PDB entry 8CMD | X-ray diffraction, 2.54 A resolution | chains A and B of the 3 polymer chains in the assembly

Chain A:
Molecule: HLA class II histocompatibility antigen, DR alpha chain
Source organism: Homo sapiens
Reference sequence: P01903 (DRA_HUMAN); residues 1-182 here correspond to UniProt positions 26-207 (UniProt number = residue number + 25)
Sequence (183 residues; numbered 0 to 182; the number before each row is that of its first residue; numbering starts at 0):
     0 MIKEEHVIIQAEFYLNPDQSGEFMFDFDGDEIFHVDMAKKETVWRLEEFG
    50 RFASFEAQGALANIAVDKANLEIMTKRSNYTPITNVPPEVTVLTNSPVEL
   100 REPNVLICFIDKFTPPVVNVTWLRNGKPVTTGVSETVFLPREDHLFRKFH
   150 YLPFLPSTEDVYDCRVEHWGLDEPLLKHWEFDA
Differences from the reference sequence: initiating methionine (0)
Cystine bridges: Cys107-Cys163
Swiss-Prot annotation at these positions:
  - region: Glu179 to Ala182 (Connecting peptide)
  - site: Gln9 (Self- and pathogen-derived peptide antigen), Gly49 (Self-peptide antigen), Phe51 (Self- and pathogen-derived peptide antigen), Ala52 (Self-peptide antigen), Ser53 (Self- and pathogen-derived peptide antigen), Glu55 (Pathogen-derived peptide antigen), Asn62 (Self- and pathogen-derived peptide antigen), Asn69 (Pathogen-derived peptide antigen), Arg76 (Self- and pathogen-derived peptide antigen)
  - glycosylation (N-linked (GlcNAc...) asparagine): Asn78, Asn118

Chain B:
Molecule: Human leukocyte antigen DR beta chain allotype DR1 (DRB1*0101)
Source organism: Homo sapiens
Sequence (194 residues; numbered -3 to 190; the number before each row is that of its first residue; numbers below 1 keep their minus sign (Met-3 is residue -3)):
    -3 MGSMGDTRPRFLWQLKFECHFFNGTERVRLLERCIYNQEESVRFDSDVGE
    47 YRAVTELGRPDAEYWNSQKDLLEQRRAAVDTYCRHNYGVGESFTVQRRVE
    97 PKVTVYPSKTQPLQHHNLLVCSVSGFYPGSIEVRWFRNGQEEKAGVVSTG
   147 LIQNGDWTFQTLVMLETVPRSGEVYTCQVEHPSVTSPLTVEWRA
Not modelled in the structure: -3 to 0
Cystine bridges: Cys15-Cys79, Cys117-Cys173
From the paper describing this entry:
  - binding site for Spike protein S2': Asn82

Interface between chain A and chain B:
Residue-residue contacts - 120 pairs, chain A then chain B:
  Glu3(A) with Phe17(B); Phe18(B); Asn19(B), hydrogen bond (backbone-backbone)
  Glu4(A) with His16(B), salt bridge; Phe17(B); Phe18(B)
  His5(A) with Cys15(B); His16(B); Phe17(B), hydrogen bond (backbone-backbone); Val91(B)
  Val6(A) with Cys15(B); His16(B)
  Ile7(A) with Phe13(B); Glu14(B); Cys15(B), hydrogen bond (backbone-backbone); Phe17(B), hydrophobic
  Ile8(A) with Phe13(B); Glu14(B)
  Gln9(A) with Leu11(B); Lys12(B); Phe13(B), hydrogen bond (backbone-backbone); Tyr78(B), hydrogen bond
  Ala10(A) with Leu11(B)
  Glu11(A) with Gln10(B); Leu11(B), hydrogen bond (backbone-backbone)
  Phe12(A) with Leu8(B), hydrophobic; Trp9(B); Gln10(B)
  Tyr13(A) with Phe7(B); Leu8(B); Trp9(B), hydrogen bond (backbone-backbone)
  Leu14(A) with Arg6(B); Phe7(B); Leu8(B), hydrophobic
  Asn15(A) with Arg6(B); Phe7(B), hydrogen bond (backbone-backbone)
  Pro16(A) with Arg4(B); Pro5(B); Arg6(B)
  Asp17(A) with Arg6(B), salt bridge
  Phe24(A) with Tyr78(B); Asn82(B)
  Phe26(A) with Thr90(B); Val91(B), hydrophobic; Tyr123(B); Trp153(B), hydrophobic
  Asp27(A) with Gln149(B)
  Gly28(A) with Gln149(B)
  Asp29(A) with Tyr123(B); Gln149(B), hydrogen bond; Trp153(B)
  Glu30(A) with Trp153(B), hydrogen bond (backbone-side chain)
  Ile31(A) with Trp153(B), hydrophobic
  Arg44(A) with Gly151(B), hydrogen bond (side chain-backbone); Asp152(B); Trp153(B)
  Leu45(A) with Arg93(B); Trp153(B), hydrophobic
  Phe48(A) with Phe89(B), hydrophobic; Trp153(B)
  Phe51(A) with Phe89(B), hydrophobic
  Ala52(A) with Val85(B), hydrophobic
  Asp66(A) with Trp9(B); Leu11(B)
  Asn69(A) with Trp9(B)
  Leu70(A) with Phe7(B); Leu8(B); Trp9(B), hydrophobic; Tyr32(B), hydrophobic
  Met73(A) with Trp9(B), hydrophobic; Tyr32(B), hydrophobic; Leu53(B), hydrophobic; Asp57(B)
  Thr74(A) with Phe7(B); Tyr32(B)
  Arg76(A) with Leu53(B), hydrogen bond (side chain-backbone); Pro56(B); Asp57(B), salt bridge
  Ser77(A) with Tyr32(B), hydrogen bond; Leu53(B)
  Tyr79(A) with Phe7(B)
  Thr80(A) with Phe7(B); Tyr32(B), hydrogen bond (backbone-side chain); Asn33(B), hydrogen bond (backbone-side chain)
  Pro81(A) with Pro5(B), hydrophobic; Arg6(B); Phe7(B), hydrophobic; Asn33(B), hydrogen bond (backbone-side chain)
  Ile82(A) with Arg6(B), hydrogen bond (backbone-backbone); Leu8(B), hydrophobic; Asn33(B)
  Val85(A) with Gln34(B)
  Leu92(A) with Ile148(B), hydrophobic
  Thr93(A) with Gln156(B), hydrogen bond (backbone-side chain)
  Asn94(A) with Asp152(B); Gln156(B)
  Pro96(A) with Thr100(B); Ser118(B); Ser120(B)
  Ile106(A) with Asn150(B)
  Thr113(A) with Leu8(B)
  Pro115(A) with Leu8(B)
  Arg140(A) with Lys12(B), hydrogen bond (backbone-side chain)
  Asp142(A) with Gln34(B), hydrogen bond (backbone-side chain)
  His143(A) with Gln10(B), hydrogen bond (backbone-side chain); Lys12(B), hydrogen bond; Arg29(B); Ile31(B)
  Leu144(A) with Gln34(B)
  Phe145(A) with Leu8(B), hydrophobic; Gln10(B)
  Arg146(A) with Gln149(B), hydrogen bond
  Phe148(A) with Gln149(B); Asn150(B); Gly151(B)
  Tyr150(A) with Asn150(B), hydrogen bond (side chain-backbone); Gly151(B); Asp152(B)
  Trp168(A) with Asp2(B), hydrogen bond (side chain-backbone); Arg6(B)
Also at the interface, not in a pair above, chain A (60 interface residues in all): Ile1, Ser95, Pro114, Pro139, Glu141
Also at the interface, not in a pair above, chain B (46 interface residues in all): Glu36, Tyr83, Ser88

Summary:
The interface between chain A and chain B involves 60 residues on one side and 46 on the other; the contacts
include 25 hydrogen bonds and 3 salt bridges. Among the polar pairs are Glu4(A)-His16(B), Asp17(A)-Arg6(B) and
Arg76(A)-Asp57(B). From the paper: a binding site for Spike protein S2' at Asn82(B).
Here chain A is HLA class II histocompatibility antigen, DR alpha chain and chain B is Human leukocyte antigen
DR beta chain allotype DR1 (DRB1*0101), both from Homo sapiens. Entry 8CMD (Human Leukocyte Antigen class II
allotype DR1 presenting SARS-CoV-2 Spike peptide S761-775) was determined by X-ray diffraction, deposited
together with 8CMB, 8CMC, 8CME, 8CMF, 8CMG, 8CMH and 8CMI.
